Entry 7BLQ (electron microscopy, 9.20 A resolution (very low resolution: no residue pairs are listed; an interface is given only as per-side residue counts)); this record covers chains A and J of the 8 polymer chains in the assembly.

== Chain A ==
Protein: Vacuolar protein sorting-associated protein 35
From: Chaetomium thermophilum (strain DSM 1495 / CBS 144.50 / IMI 039719)
UniProtKB: G0S709 (G0S709_CHATD); residues 12-306 here = UniProt positions 12-306
Chain sequence (295 residues; each row starts with the number of its first residue):
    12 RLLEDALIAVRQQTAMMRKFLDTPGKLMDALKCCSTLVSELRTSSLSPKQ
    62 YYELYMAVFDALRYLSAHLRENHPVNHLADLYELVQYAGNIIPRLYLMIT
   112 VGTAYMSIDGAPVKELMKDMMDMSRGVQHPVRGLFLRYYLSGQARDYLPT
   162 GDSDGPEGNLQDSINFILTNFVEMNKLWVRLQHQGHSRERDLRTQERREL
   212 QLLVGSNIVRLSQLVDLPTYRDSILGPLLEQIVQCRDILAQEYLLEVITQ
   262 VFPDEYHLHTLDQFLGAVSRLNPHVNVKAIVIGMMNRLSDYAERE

== Chain J ==
Protein: Vacuolar protein sorting-associated protein 26-like protein
From: Chaetomium thermophilum (strain DSM 1495 / CBS 144.50 / IMI 039719)
UniProtKB: G0S0E6 (G0S0E6_CHATD); residue numbers follow UniProt; this construct covers 5-296
Chain sequence (292 residues; row label = number of the first residue in the row):
     5 FSTPVDIDIVLADADKRAMVDVKLDKNRREKVPLYMDGESVKGCVTVRPK
    55 DGKRLEHTGIKVQFIGTIEMFFDRGNHYEFLSLVQELAAPGELQHPQTFD
   105 FNFKNVEKQYESYNGINVKLRYFVRVTVSRRMADVIREKDIWVYSYRIPP
   155 ELNSSIKMDVGIEDCLHIEFEYSKSKYHLKDVIVGRIYFLLVRLKIKHME
   205 LSIIRRETTGVAPNQYNESETLVRFEIMDGSPSRGETIPIRLFLGGFDLT
   255 PTFRDVNKKFSTRYYLSLVLIDEDARRYFKQSEIILYRQPPE

== Chain A / chain J interface ==
At this resolution (9 A) residue pairs are not listed: 16 residues of chain A and 17 of chain J lie at the interface.

== Overview ==
16 residues of chain A face 17 of chain J across their interface.
Chain A is Vacuolar protein sorting-associated protein 35 and chain J is Vacuolar protein sorting-associated
protein 26-like protein, both from Chaetomium thermophilum (strain DSM 1495 / CBS 144.50 / IMI 039719); the
structure, Vps26 dimer region of the fungal membrane-assembled retromer:Grd19 complex, was determined by
electron microscopy, deposited together with 7BLO, 7BLP and 7BLR.
